PDB entry 1PTO | X-ray diffraction, 3.50 A resolution | chains B and D of the 6 polymer chains in the assembly

[Chain B]
Molecule: Pertussis toxin
Source organism: Bordetella pertussis
UniProt: P04978 (TOX2_BORPE); residues 4-199 here correspond to UniProt positions 31-226 (UniProt number = residue number + 27)
Sequence (196 residues; row label = number of the first residue in the row):
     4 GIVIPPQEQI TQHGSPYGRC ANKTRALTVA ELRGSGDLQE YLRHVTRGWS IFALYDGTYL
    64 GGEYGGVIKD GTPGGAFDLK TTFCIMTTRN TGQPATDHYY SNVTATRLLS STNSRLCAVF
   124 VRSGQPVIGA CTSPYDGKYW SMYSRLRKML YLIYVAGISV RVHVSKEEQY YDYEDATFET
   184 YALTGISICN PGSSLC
Cystine bridges: Cys23-Cys87, Cys120-Cys134, Cys192-Cys199

[Chain D]
Molecule: Pertussis toxin (subunit S4)
Source organism: Bordetella pertussis
UniProt: P04980 (TOX4_BORPE); residues 1-110 here correspond to UniProt positions 43-152 (UniProt number = residue number + 42)
Sequence (110 residues; row label = number of the first residue in the row):
     1 DVPYVLVKTN MVVTSVAMKP YEVTPTRMLV CGIAAKLGAA ASSPDAHVPF CFGKDLKRPG
    61 SSPMEVMLRA VFMQQRPLRM FLGPKQLTFE GKPALELIRM VECSGKQDCP
Cystine bridges: Cys31-Cys51, Cys103-Cys109

[Interface between chain B and chain D]
Residue-residue contacts - 52 pairs, chain B then chain D:
  Tyr20(B) - Pro3(D)
  Tyr20(B) - Tyr4(D)
  Tyr20(B) - Val5(D)  hydrogen bond (backbone-backbone)
  Gly21(B) - Val5(D)
  Arg22(B) - Val5(D)
  Arg22(B) - Pro84(D)
  Tyr58(B) - Arg79(D)  hydrogen bond
  Tyr58(B) - Phe81(D)  hydrophobic
  Phe80(B) - Tyr4(D)
  Phe80(B) - Val5(D)
  Arg110(B) - Glu102(D)  hydrogen bond (backbone-side chain)
  Arg110(B) - Ser104(D)
  Arg110(B) - Asp108(D)  salt bridge
  Leu111(B) - Met67(D)
  Leu111(B) - Ala70(D)  hydrophobic
  Leu111(B) - Val101(D)
  Leu111(B) - Glu102(D)  hydrogen bond (backbone-side chain)
  Leu112(B) - Met67(D)
  Leu112(B) - Met100(D)
  Leu112(B) - Val101(D)  hydrophobic
  Ser113(B) - Pro63(D)
  Ser113(B) - Met64(D)
  Ser113(B) - Met67(D)  hydrogen bond
  Ser113(B) - Arg99(D)
  Ser113(B) - Met100(D)  hydrogen bond (backbone-backbone)
  Ser114(B) - Met64(D)
  Ser114(B) - Ile98(D)
  Ser114(B) - Arg99(D)
  Thr115(B) - Met64(D)
  Thr115(B) - Leu97(D)
  Thr115(B) - Ile98(D)  hydrogen bond (backbone-backbone)
  Ser117(B) - Pro63(D)
  Leu119(B) - Pro63(D)  hydrophobic
  Leu119(B) - Val66(D)  hydrophobic
  Pro137(B) - Pro63(D)
  Tyr138(B) - Arg58(D)
  Tyr138(B) - Pro63(D)
  Tyr146(B) - Ser61(D)  hydrogen bond (side chain-backbone)
  Tyr146(B) - Ser62(D)
  Tyr146(B) - Pro63(D)
  Tyr146(B) - Val66(D)
  Arg150(B) - Gly60(D)
  Arg150(B) - Ser61(D)
  Tyr154(B) - Met73(D)
  Tyr157(B) - Ala70(D)  hydrophobic
  Tyr157(B) - Arg76(D)  hydrogen bond
  Tyr157(B) - Glu102(D)  hydrogen bond
  Val158(B) - Gln74(D)  hydrogen bond (backbone-side chain)
  Asp175(B) - Arg99(D)  hydrogen bond (backbone-side chain)
  Glu177(B) - Arg79(D)  salt bridge
  Glu177(B) - Phe81(D)
  Glu177(B) - Arg99(D)  salt bridge
Also at the interface, not in a pair above, chain B (28 interface residues in all): Arg28, Pro76, Gly77, Asp81, Thr109, Arg118
Also at the interface, not in a pair above, chain D (28 interface residues in all): Val7, Val71

[In short]
The chain B/chain D interface involves 28 residues from each chain; the contacts include 12 hydrogen bonds and
3 salt bridges. Polar contacts include Arg110(B)-Asp108(D), Glu177(B)-Arg79(D) and Glu177(B)-Arg99(D).
Here chain B is Pertussis toxin and chain D is Pertussis toxin (subunit S4), both from Bordetella pertussis.
Entry 1PTO (The structure of a pertussis toxin-sugar complex as a model for receptor binding) was determined
by X-ray diffraction.
